9B24 - chains Y and b of the 51 polymer chains in the assembly; structure by electron microscopy, 2.47 A resolution.

# Chain Y
Molecule: 23S rRNA
From: Mycolicibacterium smegmatis
Sequence (3120 nucleotides; row label = number of the first residue in the row):
     1 UAAGUGUUUAAGGGCGCAUGGUGGAUGCCUUGGCACUGGGAGCCGAUGAA
    51 GGACGUAGGAGGCUGCGAUAAGCCUCGGGGAGCUGUCAACCGAGCGUUGA
   101 UCCGAGGAUGUCCGAAUGGGGAAACCCGGCACGAGUGAUGUCGUGUCACC
   151 AGGCGCUGAAUAUAUAGGCGUCUGGGGGGAACGCGGGGAAGUGAAACAUC
   201 UCAGUACCCGUAGGAAGAGAAAACAAAAUGUGAUUCCGUGAGUAGUGGCG
   251 AGCGAAAGCGGAGGAUGGCUAAACCGUAUGCAUGUGAUACCGGGUAGGGG
   301 UUGUGUGUGCGGGGUUGUGGGACCUAUCUUUCCGGCUCUACCUGGCUGGA
   351 GGGCAGUGAGAAAAUGUUGUGGUUAGCGGAAAUGGCUUGGGAUGGCCUGC
   401 CGUAGACGGUGAGAGCCCGGUACGUGAAAACCCGACGUCUGUCUUGAUGG
   451 UGUUCCCGAGUAGCAGCGGGCCCGUGGAAUCUGCUGUGAAUCUGCCGGGA
   501 CCACCCGGUAAGCCUGAAUACUUCCCAGUGACCGAUAGCGGAUUAGUACC
   551 GUGAGGGAAUGGUGAAAAGUACCCCGGGAGGGGAGUGAAAGAGUACCUGA
   601 AACCGUGCGCUUACAAUCCGUCAGAGCCCUCGACGUGUCGUGGGGUGAUG
   651 GCGUGCCUUUUGAAGAAUGAGCCUGCGAGUCAGGGACAUGUCGCGAGGUU
   701 AACCCGGGUGGGGUAGCCGCAGCGAAAGCGAGUCUGAAUAGGGCGUAUCC
   751 ACACAAGAGUGUGUGGUGUAGUGGUGUGUUCUGGACCCGAAGCGGAGUGA
   801 UCUACCCAUGGCCAGGGUGAAGCGCGGGUAAGACCGCGUGGAGGCCCGAA
   851 CCCACUUAGGUUGAAGACUGAGGGGAUGAGCUGUGGGUAGGGGUGAAAGG
   901 CCAAUCAAACUCCGUGAUAGCUGGUUCUCCCCGAAAUGCAUUUAGGUGCA
   951 GCGUCGCAUGUUUCUUGCCGGAGGUAGAGCUACUGGAUGGCCGAUGGGCC
  1001 CCACAGGGUUACUGACGUCAGCCAAACUCCGAAUGCCGGUAAGUCCAAGA
  1051 GUGCGGCAGUGAGACGGCGGGGGAUAAGCUCCGUGCGUCGAGAGGGAAAC
  1101 AGCCCAGAUCGCCGGCUAAGGCCCCUAAGCGUGUGCUAAGUGGAAAAGGA
  1151 UGUGCAGUCGCGAAGACAACCAGGAGGUUGGCUUAGAAGCAGCCACCCUU
  1201 GAAAGAGUGCGUAAUAGCUCACUGGUCAAGUGAUUGUGCGCCGAUAAUGU
  1251 AGCGGGGCUCAAGCACACCGCCGAAGCCGCGGCAGCCAACGUGUUGGCUG
  1301 GGUAGGGGAGCGUCCUGCAUCCGGUGAAGCCGCCGAGUGAUCGAGUGGUG
  1351 GAGGGUGUGGGAGUGAGAAUGCAGGCAUGAGUAGCGAUUAGGCAAGUGAG
  1401 AACCUUGCCCGCCGAAAGACCAAGGGUUCCUGGGCCAGGCCAGUCCGCCC
  1451 AGGGUGAGUCGGGACCUAAGGCGAGGCCGACAGGCGUAGUCGAUGGACAA
  1501 CGGGUUGAUAUUCCCGUACCCGUGUAUGUGCGUCCAUGAUGAAUCAGCGG
  1551 UACUAACCAUCCAAAACCACCGUGACCGCACCUUUCGGGGUGUGGCGUUG
  1601 GUGGGGCUGCAUGGGACCUUCGUUGGUAGUAGUCAAGCGAUGGGGUGACG
  1651 CAGGAAGGUAGCCGUACCGGUCAGUGGUAAUACCGGGGUAAGCCUGUAGG
  1701 GAGUCAGAUAGGUAAAUCCGUCUGGCAUAUAUCCUGAGAGGUGAUGCAUA
  1751 GCCGAGUGAGGCGAAUUCGGUGAUCCUAUGCUGCCGAGAAAAGCCUCUAG
  1801 CGAGGACAUACACGGCCCGUACCCCAAACCAACACAGGUGGUCAGGUAGA
  1851 GAAUACUAAGGCGUACGAGUGAACUAUGGUUAAGGAACUCGGCAAAAUGC
  1901 CCCCGUAACUUCGGGAGAAGGGGGACCCACAUGGCGUGUAAGCCUUUACG
  1951 GCCCAAGCGUGAGUGGGUGGCACAAACCAGUGAGAAGCGACUGUUUACUA
  2001 AAAACACAGGUCCGUGCGAAGUCGCAAGACGAUGUAUACGGACUGACGCC
  2051 UGCCCGGUGCUGGAAGGUUAAGAGGACCCGUUAACUCCCUUUGGGGGUGA
  2101 AGCGGAGAAUUUAAGCCCCAGUAAACGGCGGUGGUAACUAUAACCAUCCU
  2151 AAGGUAGCGAAAUUCCUUGUCGGGUAAGUUCCGACCUGCACGAAUGGCGU
  2201 AACGACUUCUCAACUGUCUCAACCAUAGACUCGGCGAAAUUGCACUACGA
  2251 GUAAAGAUGCUCGUUACGCGCGGCAGGACGAAAAGACCCCGGGACCUUCA
  2301 CUACAACUUGGUAUUGGUGCUCGAUACGGUUUGUGUAGGAUAGGUGGGAG
  2351 ACUGUGAAGCUCACACGCCAGUGUGGGUGGAGUCGUUGUUGAAAUACCAC
  2401 UCUGAUCGUAUUGGGCCUCUAACCUCGGACCGUAUAUCCGGUUCAGGGAC
  2451 AGUGCCUGGUGGGUAGUUUAACUGGGGCGGUUGCCUCCUAAAAUGUAACG
  2501 GAGGCGCCCAAAGGUUCCCUCAACCUGGACGGCAAUCAGGUGUUGAGUGU
  2551 AAGUGCACAAGGGAGCUUGACUGCGAGACGGACAUGUCGAGCAGGGACGA
  2601 AAGUCGGGACUAGUGAUCCGGCACCUCUGAGUGGAAGGGGUGUCGCUCAA
  2651 CGGAUAAAAGGUACCCCGGGGAUAACAGGCUGAUCUUCCCCAAGAGUCCA
  2701 UAUCGACGGGAUGGUUUGGCACCUCGAUGUCGGCUCGUCGCAUCCUGGGG
  2751 CUGGAGCAGGUCCCAAGGGUUGGGCUGUUCGCCCAUUAAAGCGGCACGCG
  2801 AGCUGGGUUUAGAACGUCGUGAGACAGUUCGGUCUCUAUCCGCCGCGCGC
  2851 GUCAGAAGCUUGAGGAAACCUGUCCCUAGUACGAGAGGACCGGGACGGAC
  2901 GAACCUCUGGUAUACCAGUUGUCCCACCAGGGGCACGGCUGGAUAGCCAC
  2951 GUUCGGACAGGAUAACCGCUGAAAGCAUCUAAGCGGGAAACCUCUUCCAA
  3001 GACCAGGCUUCUCACCCUCUAGGAGGGAUAAGGCCCCCCGCAGACCACGG
  3051 GAUUGAUAGACCAGACCUGGAAGCCUAGUAAUAGGUGCAGGGAACUGGCA
  3101 CUAACCGGCCGAAAACUUAC
Not modelled in the structure: 1, 2324-2404
Metal / ion sites: Mg2+ site 1: U7, A3114; Mg2+ site 2: G13, G14, U611; Mg2+ site 3: G77, G78; Mg2+ site 4: A105, G106; Mg2+ site 5: A116, U117; Mg2+ site 6 near U117 (its only coordinating residue here); Mg2+ site 7 near G153 (its only coordinating residue here); Mg2+ site 8: U163, A164; Mg2+ site 9 near G187 (its only coordinating residue here); Mg2+ site 10: G191, U2467; Mg2+ site 11: G193, A194; Mg2+ site 12: A194, A195, A196; 287 more Mg2+ sites not listed

# Chain b
Name: Large ribosomal subunit protein uL4
From: Mycolicibacterium smegmatis
UniProt: A0QSD2 (RL4_MYCS2); numbering as in UniProt (aligned over 1-215)
Amino-acid sequence (215 residues; each row starts with the number of its first residue):
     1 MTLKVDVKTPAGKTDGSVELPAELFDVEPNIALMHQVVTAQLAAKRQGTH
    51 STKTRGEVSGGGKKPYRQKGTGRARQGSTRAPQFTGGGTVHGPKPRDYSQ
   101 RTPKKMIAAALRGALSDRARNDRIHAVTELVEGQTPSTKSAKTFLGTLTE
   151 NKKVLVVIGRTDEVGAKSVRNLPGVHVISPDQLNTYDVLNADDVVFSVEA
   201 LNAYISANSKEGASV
Not modelled in the structure: 1, 211-215
Metal / ion sites: Mg2+: Pro-82, Gln-83, Phe-84

# Interface between chain Y and chain b
Contacting residue pairs - 131 pairs, chain Y then chain b:
  C34(Y) with Ser-51(b), hydrogen bond to the sugar
  A35(Y) with Thr-49(b), hydrogen bond to the base; Ser-51(b), sugar contact; Pro-95(b), sugar contact
  C36(Y) with Gln-47(b), sugar contact; Thr-49(b), sugar contact
  G402(Y) with Lys-139(b), salt bridge to the phosphate; Asn-171(b), hydrogen bond to the sugar; Leu-172(b), base contact
  U403(Y) with Thr-138(b), sugar contact; Lys-139(b), salt bridge to the phosphate; Lys-167(b), hydrogen bond to the base
  A404(Y) with Arg-170(b), phosphate contact; Asn-171(b), hydrogen bond to the phosphate
  G405(Y) with Asn-171(b), sugar contact; Pro-173(b), sugar contact
  A422(Y) with Lys-167(b), sugar contact; Arg-170(b), sugar contact
  U529(Y) with Gln-47(b), hydrogen bond to the sugar
  G530(Y) with Gln-47(b), sugar contact; Thr-49(b), hydrogen bond to the base
  A531(Y) with Leu-42(b), hydrogen bond to the base; Arg-46(b), hydrogen bond to the base; Gln-47(b), hydrogen bond to the phosphate
  C532(Y) with Arg-46(b), salt bridge to the phosphate; Gln-47(b), phosphate contact; His-50(b), salt bridge to the phosphate
  U536(Y) with Thr-85(b), hydrogen bond to the phosphate
  A537(Y) with Thr-85(b), phosphate contact; Gly-86(b), hydrogen bond to the phosphate
  C539(Y) with Lys-53(b), phosphate contact
  G540(Y) with Val-58(b), phosphate contact; Ser-59(b), base contact; Arg-80(b), sugar contact
  G546(Y) with Ser-59(b), base contact
  G557(Y) with Gly-60(b), phosphate contact; Gly-61(b), hydrogen bond to the phosphate; Arg-80(b), salt bridge to the phosphate
  A558(Y) with Arg-80(b), salt bridge to the phosphate
  G677(Y) with Gln-83(b), sugar contact; Val-90(b), phosphate contact
  A678(Y) with Val-90(b), phosphate contact
  U680(Y) with His-91(b), base contact
  C681(Y) with Arg-96(b), hydrogen bond to the phosphate
  A682(Y) with Arg-96(b), salt bridge to the phosphate
  C692(Y) with Asn-30(b), phosphate contact; Leu-33(b), sugar contact; Met-106(b), base contact
  G693(Y) with Asn-30(b), hydrogen bond to the phosphate; Lys-105(b), hydrogen bond to the base; Met-106(b), sugar contact
  C694(Y) with Lys-105(b), sugar contact
  G698(Y) with Lys-105(b), hydrogen bond to the phosphate
  U699(Y) with Lys-105(b), salt bridge to the phosphate
  U700(Y) with Arg-101(b), salt bridge to the phosphate; Pro-103(b), phosphate contact
  G706(Y) with Arg-160(b), sugar contact; Gln-182(b), base contact
  G708(Y) with His-176(b), hydrogen bond to the base; Ile-178(b), base contact; Gln-182(b), sugar contact; Asn-184(b), base contact; Asp-187(b), hydrogen bond to the base
  U709(Y) with Gln-41(b), hydrogen bond to the sugar; Ala-44(b), base contact; Lys-45(b), hydrogen bond to the base
  G710(Y) with Ile-107(b), phosphate contact; Asp-181(b), hydrogen bond to the sugar
  G713(Y) with Lys-104(b), hydrogen bond to the base
  G773(Y) with Arg-101(b), hydrogen bond to the phosphate; Pro-103(b), sugar contact
  G774(Y) with Gln-36(b), hydrogen bond to the base; Arg-101(b), salt bridge to the phosphate
  U775(Y) with Gln-100(b), sugar contact
  G776(Y) with Gln-100(b), phosphate contact
  C786(Y) with His-91(b), phosphate contact
  C787(Y) with Gln-83(b), hydrogen bond to the sugar; His-91(b), salt bridge to the phosphate
  C788(Y) with Arg-55(b), salt bridge to the phosphate; Pro-82(b), phosphate contact; Gln-83(b), sugar contact
  G789(Y) with Arg-55(b), salt bridge to the phosphate; Lys-64(b), hydrogen bond to the phosphate; Gln-68(b), hydrogen bond to the sugar; Arg-75(b), sugar contact; Gln-76(b), sugar contact; Gly-77(b), sugar contact; Ser-78(b), phosphate contact
  A790(Y) with Lys-64(b), salt bridge to the phosphate; Gln-68(b), sugar contact
  U911(Y) with Lys-63(b), salt bridge to the phosphate
  C912(Y) with Lys-63(b), phosphate contact
  C913(Y) with Gly-62(b), phosphate contact
  G916(Y) with Thr-54(b), base contact; Arg-55(b), hydrogen bond to the sugar; Gly-56(b), phosphate contact
  U922(Y) with Arg-75(b), hydrogen bond to the base
  G1317(Y) with Leu-42(b), sugar contact; Tyr-186(b), phosphate contact
  C1318(Y) with Asn-190(b), sugar contact
  A1319(Y) with Lys-153(b), phosphate contact
  U1320(Y) with Lys-152(b), phosphate contact
  G1359(Y) with His-35(b), hydrogen bond to the sugar; Leu-42(b), base contact
  G1360(Y) with His-35(b), phosphate contact; Thr-39(b), sugar contact
  G1361(Y) with Arg-46(b), sugar contact
  G1363(Y) with Thr-52(b), base contact
  A1369(Y) with Gln-83(b), hydrogen bond to the base
  U1370(Y) with Gly-72(b), base contact; Arg-73(b), base contact; Ala-74(b), base contact; Arg-75(b), base contact
  G1371(Y) with Ala-74(b), phosphate contact; Gln-76(b), sugar contact; Gln-83(b), hydrogen bond to the base
  C1372(Y) with Arg-73(b), salt bridge to the phosphate; Gln-83(b), sugar contact; Phe-84(b), sugar contact; Thr-85(b), hydrogen bond to the sugar
  A1373(Y) with Thr-85(b), sugar contact
  A2283(Y) with Gly-70(b), phosphate contact; Gly-72(b), sugar contact
  A2284(Y) with Gln-68(b), phosphate contact; Lys-69(b), phosphate contact; Arg-75(b), hydrogen bond to the base
  G2285(Y) with Lys-69(b), phosphate contact
  C2667(Y) with Lys-69(b), hydrogen bond to the phosphate
  G2668(Y) with Gln-68(b), phosphate contact; Lys-69(b), salt bridge to the phosphate
  G2669(Y) with Arg-75(b), salt bridge to the phosphate
Interface residues without a listed pair, chain Y (77 interface residues in all): C423, G538, G556, C676, G684, G711, G712, G784, A785
Interface residues without a listed pair, chain b (78 interface residues in all): Ala-32, Ala-43, Ala-81, Gly-87, Thr-89, Pro-93, Val-177

# In short
77 residues of chain Y and 78 residues of chain b are in contact; the contacts include 36 hydrogen bonds and
18 salt bridges. Polar pairs include A35(Y)/Thr-49(b), U403(Y)/Lys-167(b) and G530(Y)/Thr-49(b). U7(Y) and
A3114(Y) form the Mg2+ site 1.
Here chain Y is 23S rRNA and chain b is Large ribosomal subunit protein uL4, both from Mycolicibacterium
smegmatis. Entry 9B24 (WT strain gidB mutant mycobacterial ribosome) was determined by electron microscopy.
